Entry 8HWB (electron microscopy, 3.90 A resolution); this record covers chains D and K of the 8 polymer chains in the assembly.

Chain D (and K):
Protein: Primase D5
Source organism: Monkeypox virus
Notes: chain K of this document is another copy of the same molecule, construct and numbering; everything in this record applies to it too
UniProtKB: Q5IXS3 (Q5IXS3_MONPV); residue numbers follow UniProt; this construct covers 1-785
Amino-acid sequence (785 residues; numbered 1 to 785; the number before each row is that of its first residue):
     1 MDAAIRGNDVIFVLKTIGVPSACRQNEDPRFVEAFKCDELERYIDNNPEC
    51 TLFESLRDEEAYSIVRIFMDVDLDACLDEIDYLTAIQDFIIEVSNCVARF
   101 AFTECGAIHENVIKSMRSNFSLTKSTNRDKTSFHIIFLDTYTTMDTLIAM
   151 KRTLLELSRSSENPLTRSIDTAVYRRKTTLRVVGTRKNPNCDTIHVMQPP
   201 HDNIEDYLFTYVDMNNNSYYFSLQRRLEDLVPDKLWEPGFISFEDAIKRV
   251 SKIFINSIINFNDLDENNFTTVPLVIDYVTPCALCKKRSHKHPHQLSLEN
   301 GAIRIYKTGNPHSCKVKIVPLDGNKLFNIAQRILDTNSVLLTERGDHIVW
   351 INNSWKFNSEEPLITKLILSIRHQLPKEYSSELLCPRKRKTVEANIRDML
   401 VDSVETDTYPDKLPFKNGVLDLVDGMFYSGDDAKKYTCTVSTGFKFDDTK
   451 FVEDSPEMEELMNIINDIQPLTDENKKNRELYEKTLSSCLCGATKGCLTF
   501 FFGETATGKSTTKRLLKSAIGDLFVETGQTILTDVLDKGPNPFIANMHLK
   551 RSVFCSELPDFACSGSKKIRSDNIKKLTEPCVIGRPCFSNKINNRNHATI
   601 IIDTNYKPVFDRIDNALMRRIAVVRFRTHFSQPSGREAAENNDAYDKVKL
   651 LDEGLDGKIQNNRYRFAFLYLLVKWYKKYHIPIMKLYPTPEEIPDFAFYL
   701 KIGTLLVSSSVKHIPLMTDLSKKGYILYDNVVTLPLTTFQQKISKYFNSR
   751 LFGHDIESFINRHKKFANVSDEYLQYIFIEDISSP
Disordered / not traced: 701-785 (chain K: 232-785)
Residues lining bound ligands:
  - ATP (adenosine-5'-triphosphate), molecule 1: E244, K248, S251, I258, F261
  - ATP, molecule 2: I464, D467, I468, E504, T505, A506, T507, G508, K509, S510, T511, N605, F630, L650, L651, D652, L655, D656
  - ATP, molecule 3: K575, A616, R619, R620

Chain D / chain K interface:
Contacting residue pairs - 36 pairs, chain D then chain K:
  E156(D) with N188(K)
  E237(D) with R159(K), salt bridge
  N300(D) with R159(K), hydrogen bond; R167(K), hydrogen bond (side chain-backbone)
  G301(D) with R159(K); R167(K), hydrogen bond (backbone-side chain)
  A302(D) with R167(K)
  R304(D) with D74(K), hydrogen bond (side chain-backbone); A75(K)
  P311(D) with C76(K)
  H312(D) with C76(K), hydrogen bond
  V316(D) with A75(K), hydrophobic
  K317(D) with E162(K), salt bridge
  I318(D) with E162(K); P164(K), hydrophobic; R167(K)
  D322(D) with R159(K); S160(K); R167(K), salt bridge
  N328(D) with S160(K), hydrogen bond
  R332(D) with L157(K); S160(K)
  L334(D) with R99(K)
  D335(D) with N95(K); R99(K); H109(K), hydrogen bond (backbone-side chain)
  T336(D) with N95(K); H109(K)
  N337(D) with F102(K); H109(K), hydrogen bond
  P376(D) with D88(K); E92(K)
  E378(D) with E162(K)
  D402(D) with T103(K)
  D431(D) with E110(K)
  K434(D) with E110(K), salt bridge
Also at the interface, not in a pair above, chain D (30 interface residues in all): R159, E299, K315, P320, L340, Y379, K435
Also at the interface, not in a pair above, chain K (28 interface residues in all): L73, D81, C96, I108, K114, R128, S158, S161, I169, N190

In short:
30 residues of chain D and 28 residues of chain K are in contact, with 8 hydrogen bonds and 4 salt bridges.
Polar pairs include E237(D)-R159(K), K317(D)-E162(K) and D322(D)-R167(K). Bound to chain D: 3 copies of ATP.
Both chains are Primase D5 (Monkeypox virus). Entry 8HWB (D5 ATP-ADP-Apo-ssDNA IS2) was determined by electron
microscopy (same publication as 8HWA, 8HWF and 8HWG).
